PDB entry 8RC2 | electron microscopy, 3.10 A resolution | chains G and J of the 11 polymer chains in the assembly

# Chain G
Name: CRISPR type AFERR-associated protein Csf1
Organism: Klebsiella pneumoniae
Reference sequence: A0A7Z7WW72 (A0A7Z7WW72_KLEPN); numbering as in UniProt (aligned over 1-263)
Chain sequence (263 residues; row label = number of the first residue in the row):
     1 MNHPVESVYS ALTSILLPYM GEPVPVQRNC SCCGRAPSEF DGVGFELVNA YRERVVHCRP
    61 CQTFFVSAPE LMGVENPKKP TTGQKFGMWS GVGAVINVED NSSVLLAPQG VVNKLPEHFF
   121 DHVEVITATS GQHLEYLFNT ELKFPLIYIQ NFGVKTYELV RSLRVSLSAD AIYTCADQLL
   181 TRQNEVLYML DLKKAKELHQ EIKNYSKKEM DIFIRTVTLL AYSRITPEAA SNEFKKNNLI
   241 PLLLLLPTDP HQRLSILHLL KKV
Metal / ion sites: Zn2+: Cys30, Cys33, Cys58, Cys61
What the authors report for this chain:
  - binding site for Target Strand (TS)-DNA: Tyr51, Lys79, Met88, Val154, Lys155

# Chain J
Molecule: Non-Target Strand (NTS)-DNA
Sequence (60 nucleotides; numbered -11 to 48; the number before each row is that of its first residue; numbers below 1 keep their minus sign (DG-11 is residue -11)):
   -11 GAGGAGGCCA AGATCTCAAT TTCGTACAAG AAATCCTTTG AGATGAAGCT GGAGGGAGGG
Not modelled in the structure: -11 to -10, 9-48

# How chain G and chain J interact
Contacting residue pairs (26):
  Arg52(G) - DA-7(J)  salt bridge to the phosphate
  Arg52(G) - DG-6(J)  sugar contact
  Glu75(G) - DG0(J)  sugar contact
  Asn76(G) - DA-1(J)  hydrogen bond to the sugar
  Asn76(G) - DG0(J)  sugar contact
  Lys78(G) - DA-1(J)  salt bridge to the phosphate
  Met88(G) - DG0(J)  base contact
  Ser90(G) - DA1(J)  base contact
  Gly91(G) - DA1(J)  base contact
  Pro108(G) - DT2(J)  phosphate contact
  Gln109(G) - DT2(J)  phosphate contact
  Gly110(G) - DT2(J)  hydrogen bond to the phosphate
  Val111(G) - DA1(J)  sugar contact
  Lys114(G) - DG0(J)  hydrogen bond to the phosphate
  Lys114(G) - DA1(J)  salt bridge to the phosphate
  Thr129(G) - DT2(J)  sugar contact
  Thr129(G) - DC3(J)  phosphate contact
  Arg215(G) - DA6(J)  salt bridge to the phosphate
  Arg215(G) - DA7(J)  salt bridge to the phosphate
  Thr218(G) - DA6(J)  sugar contact
  Leu219(G) - DA6(J)  phosphate contact
  Leu219(G) - DA7(J)  phosphate contact
  Tyr222(G) - DA6(J)  stacking on the base
  Arg224(G) - DA6(J)  base contact
  Arg224(G) - DA7(J)  hydrogen bond to the base
  Lys262(G) - DT4(J)  salt bridge to the phosphate
Interface residues without a listed pair, chain G (23 interface residues in all): Lys79, Val154, His258, Lys261
Interface residues without a listed pair, chain J (12 interface residues in all): DA-2, DC5

# In short
23 residues of chain G and 12 residues of chain J are in contact, with 4 hydrogen bonds, 6 salt bridges and 1
aromatic stacking contact. Polar contacts include Arg224(G)-DA7(J), Asn76(G)-DA-1(J) and Gly110(G)-DT2(J).
From the paper: a binding site for Target Strand (TS)-DNA at Tyr51(G), Lys79(G) and Met88(G) among others.
Here chain G is CRISPR type AFERR-associated protein Csf1 (Klebsiella pneumoniae) and chain J is Non-Target
Strand (NTS)-DNA. Entry 8RC2 (DNA bound type IV-A3 CRISPR effector complex from K. pneumoniae) was determined
by electron microscopy, deposited together with 8RC3, 8RFJ, 8S35, 8S36 and 8S37.
